Entry 7KCZ (X-ray diffraction, 3.15 A resolution); this record covers chains A and C of the 3 polymer chains in the assembly.

[Chain A]
Protein: IgG1 Fc
From: Macaca mulatta
UniProt: F6RL33 (F6RL33_MACMU); residues 224-447 here correspond to UniProt positions 170-393 (UniProt number = residue number - 54)
Sequence (224 residues; numbered 224 to 447; the number before each row is that of its first residue):
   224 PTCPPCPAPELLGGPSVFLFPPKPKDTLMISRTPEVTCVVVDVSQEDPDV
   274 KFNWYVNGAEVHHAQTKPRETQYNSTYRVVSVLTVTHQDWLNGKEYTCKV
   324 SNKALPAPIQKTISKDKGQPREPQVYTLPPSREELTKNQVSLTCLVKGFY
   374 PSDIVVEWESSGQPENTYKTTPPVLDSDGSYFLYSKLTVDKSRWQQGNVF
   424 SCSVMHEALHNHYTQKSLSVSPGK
Unresolved in the structure: 224-234, 444-447
Disulfides: Cys261-Cys321, Cys367-Cys425
Covalently attached groups: glycan linked to Asn297
Reported in the primary citation:
  - post-translational modification sites: Asn297

[Chain C]
Protein: Low affinity immunoglobulin gamma Fc region receptor III
From: Macaca mulatta
UniProt: A3RFZ7 (FCGR3_MACMU); residues 0-191 here correspond to UniProt positions 18-209 (UniProt number = residue number + 18)
Sequence (192 residues; row label = number of the first residue in the row; numbering starts at 0):
     0 MRAEDLPKAVVFLEPQWYRVLEKDSVTLKCQGAYSPEDQSTRWFHNESLI
    50 SSQTSSYFIAAARVNNSGEYRCQTSLSTLSDPVQLEVHIGWLLLQAPRWV
   100 FKEEESIHLRCHSWKNTLLHKVTYLQNGKGRKYFHQNSDFYIPKATLKDS
   150 GSYFCRGLVGSKNVSSETVQITITQDLAVSSISSFFPPGYQV
Unresolved in the structure: 0-3, 172-191
Differences from the reference sequence: engineered mutation Gln38 (Asn56 in A3RFZ7), Val158 (Ile176 in A3RFZ7), Gln169 (Asn187 in A3RFZ7)
Curated features (UniProtKB/Swiss-Prot):
  - site: Ala177, Val178 (Cleavage)
Disulfides: Cys29-Cys71, Cys110-Cys154
Covalently attached groups: N-acetylglucosamine (NAG) linked to Asn45, Asn64, Asn162
Reported in the primary citation:
  - post-translational modification sites: Asn64, Asn162
  - binding site for N-acetylglucosamine: Thr122, Tyr132, Arg155

[Interface between chain A and chain C]
Contacting residue pairs (20):
  Leu235(A) with His119(C)
  Gly236(A) with His119(C)
  Gly237(A) with Lys120(C), hydrogen bond (backbone-side chain)
  Pro238(A) with His134(C)
  Ser239(A) with Lys120(C)
  Asp265(A) with Lys120(C), salt bridge; Tyr132(C); His134(C), hydrogen bond (backbone-side chain)
  Ser267(A) with His134(C), hydrogen bond (backbone-side chain)
  Glu269(A) with Tyr132(C); Phe133(C)
  Tyr296(A) with Lys128(C); Gly129(C), hydrogen bond (backbone-backbone)
  Asn297(A) with Thr122(C); Tyr132(C)
  Ser298(A) with Arg130(C); Lys131(C), hydrogen bond (side chain-backbone); Tyr132(C), hydrogen bond (side chain-backbone)
  Thr299(A) with Tyr132(C)
  Ala327(A) with His134(C)
Interface residues without a listed pair, chain A (14 interface residues in all): Val266
Interface residues without a listed pair, chain C (11 interface residues in all): Gln135
Interface features reported in the paper:
  - interface residues, chain A: Gly236(A), Gly237(A), Asp265(A), Thr294(A)
  - interface residues, chain C: His119(C), Lys128(C)

[Overview]
14 residues of chain A and 11 residues of chain C are in contact; the contacts include 6 hydrogen bonds and 1
salt bridge. Among the polar pairs are Asp265(A)-Lys120(C), Gly237(A)-Lys120(C) and Asp265(A)-His134(C). The
paper reports a binding site for N-acetylglucosamine at Thr122(C), Tyr132(C) and Arg155(C); interface residues
Gly236(A), Gly237(A) and His119(C) among others.
Here chain A is IgG1 Fc and chain C is Low affinity immunoglobulin gamma Fc region receptor III, both from
Macaca mulatta. Entry 7KCZ (Crystal structure of rhesus macaque (macaca mulatta) IGG1 FC fragment- FC-gamma
receptor III complex V158 mutant) was determined by X-ray diffraction, deposited together with 6MJO and 6MJ3.
